PDB entry 2QAP | X-ray diffraction, 1.59 A resolution | chains A and B of the 4 polymer chains in the assembly

== Chain A (and B) ==
Name: Fructose-1,6-bisphosphate aldolase
Source organism: Leishmania mexicana
Notes: EC 4.1.2.13; chain B of this document is another copy of the same molecule, construct and numbering; everything in this record applies to it too
UniProtKB: Q9U5N6 (Q9U5N6_LEIME); residue numbers follow UniProt; this construct covers 1-371
Chain sequence (391 residues; row label = number of the first residue in the row; numbers below 1 keep their minus sign (Met-19 is residue -19)):
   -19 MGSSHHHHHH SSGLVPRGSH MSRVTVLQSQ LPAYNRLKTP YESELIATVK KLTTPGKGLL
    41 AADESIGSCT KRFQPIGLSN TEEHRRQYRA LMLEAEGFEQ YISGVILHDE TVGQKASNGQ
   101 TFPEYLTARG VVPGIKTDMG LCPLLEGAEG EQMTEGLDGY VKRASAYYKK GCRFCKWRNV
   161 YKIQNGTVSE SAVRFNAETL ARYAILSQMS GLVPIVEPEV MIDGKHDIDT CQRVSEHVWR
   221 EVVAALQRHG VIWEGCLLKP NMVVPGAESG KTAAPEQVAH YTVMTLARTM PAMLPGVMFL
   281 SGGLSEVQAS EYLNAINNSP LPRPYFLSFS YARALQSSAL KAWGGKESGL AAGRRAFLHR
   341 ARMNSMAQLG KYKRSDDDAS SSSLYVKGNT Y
Disordered / not traced: -19 to 0, 359-371
Sequence notes: expression tag (-19 to 0)

== Chain A / chain B interface ==
Pairs across the interface - 20 pairs, chain A then chain B:
  Met1(A) with Leu7(B)
  Ser2(A) with Leu7(B); Gln8(B), hydrogen bond (backbone-backbone)
  Arg3(A) with Thr5(B); Val6(B); Leu7(B)
  Val4(A) with Val4(B); Thr5(B); Val6(B), hydrogen bond (backbone-backbone); Leu11(B), hydrophobic
  Thr5(A) with Arg3(B); Val4(B); Thr5(B), hydrogen bond
  Val6(A) with Arg3(B); Val4(B), hydrogen bond (backbone-backbone)
  Leu7(A) with Ser2(B); Arg3(B)
  Gln8(A) with Ser2(B), hydrogen bond (backbone-backbone)
  Leu11(A) with Val4(B), hydrophobic; Leu11(B), hydrophobic
Interface residues without a listed pair, chain A (11 interface residues in all): Pro12, Lys18
Interface residues without a listed pair, chain B (10 interface residues in all): Met1, Pro12

== In short ==
11 residues of chain A and 10 residues of chain B are in contact, with 5 hydrogen bonds. Polar contacts
include Thr5(A)-Thr5(B), Ser2(A)-Gln8(B) and Val4(A)-Val6(B).
Both chains are Fructose-1,6-bisphosphate aldolase (Leishmania mexicana). Entry 2QAP
(Fructose-1,6-bisphosphate aldolase from Leishmania mexicana) was determined by X-ray diffraction, deposited
together with 2QDG and 2QDH.
